Entry 4BS5 (X-ray diffraction, 1.25 A resolution); this record covers chain A.

[Chain A]
Name: Cathepsin S
Organism: Mus musculus
Notes: EC 3.4.22.27
UniProt: O70370 (CATS_MOUSE); numbering as in UniProt (aligned over 116-340)
Sequence (225 residues; row label = number of the first residue in the row):
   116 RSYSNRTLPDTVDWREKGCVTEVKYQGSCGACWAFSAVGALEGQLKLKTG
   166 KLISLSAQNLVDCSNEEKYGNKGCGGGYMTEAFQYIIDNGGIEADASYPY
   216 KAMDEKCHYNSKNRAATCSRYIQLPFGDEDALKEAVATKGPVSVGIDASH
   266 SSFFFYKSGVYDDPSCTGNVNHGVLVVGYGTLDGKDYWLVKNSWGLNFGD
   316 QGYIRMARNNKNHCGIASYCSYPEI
Disordered / not traced: 116-121
Disulfide bonds: C144-C189, C178-C222, C281-C329
Covalently attached groups: compound MG2 linked to C147
Construct notes: variant M218 (Thr in O70370)
Ligand contacts: MG2 ((2S,4R)-N-[1-(iminomethyl)cyclopropyl]-4-[2-(trifluoromethyl)phenyl]sulfonyl-pyrrolidine-2-carboxamide): Q141, G145, A146, W148, G191, G192, Y193, M194, V259, G260, V285, N286, H287, G288, Y334
UniProt features mapped onto this chain:
  - active site: C147, H287, N307
  - glycosylation: N120 (N-linked (GlcNAc...) asparagine)

[Summary]
Compound MG2 is covalently linked to C147. From UniProt: 3 active-site residues.
Chain A is Cathepsin S (Mus musculus); the structure, Mouse cathepsin S with covalent ligand, was determined
by X-ray diffraction (same publication as 4MZO, 4MZS and 4BSQ).
